Entry 5LA6 (X-ray diffraction, 2.10 A resolution); this record covers chains C and E of the 6 polymer chains in the assembly.

# Chain C
Protein: Tubulin alpha-1B chain
Source organism: Bos taurus
UniProt: P81947 (TBA1B_BOVIN); residue numbers follow UniProt; this construct covers 1-451
Chain sequence (451 residues; numbered 1 to 451; the number before each row is that of its first residue):
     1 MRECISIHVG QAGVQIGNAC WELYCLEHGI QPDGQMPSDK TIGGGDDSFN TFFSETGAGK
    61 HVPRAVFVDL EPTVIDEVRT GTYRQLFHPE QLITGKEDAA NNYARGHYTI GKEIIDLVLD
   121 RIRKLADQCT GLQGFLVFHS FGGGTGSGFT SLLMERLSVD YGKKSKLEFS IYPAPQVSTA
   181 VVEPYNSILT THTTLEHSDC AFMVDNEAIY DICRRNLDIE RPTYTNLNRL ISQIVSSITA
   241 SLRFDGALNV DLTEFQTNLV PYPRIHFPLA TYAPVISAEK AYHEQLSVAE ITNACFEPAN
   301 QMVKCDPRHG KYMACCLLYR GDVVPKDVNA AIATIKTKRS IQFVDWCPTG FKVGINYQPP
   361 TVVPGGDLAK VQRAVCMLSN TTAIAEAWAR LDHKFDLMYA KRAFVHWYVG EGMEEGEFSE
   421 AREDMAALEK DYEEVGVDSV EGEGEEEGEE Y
Disordered / not traced: 246-253, 441-451
Covalent attachments: pironetin (X3H) linked to Cys316
Ion coordination: Ca2+: Asp39, Thr41, Gly44, Glu55
Residues lining bound ligands:
  - GTP (guanosine-5'-triphosphate): Gly10, Gln11, Ala12, Gln15, Ile16, Asp69, Asp98, Ala99, Ala100, Asn101, Ser140, Gly142, Gly143, Gly144, Thr145, Gly146, Ile171, Pro173, Val177, Ser178, Thr179, Glu183, Asn206, Tyr224, Leu227, Asn228, Ile231
  - pironetin (X3H): Cys4, Gln133, Gly134, Phe135, Leu136, Leu167, Phe202, Ser237, Ile238, Ser241, Leu242, Phe255, Gln256, Leu317, Leu318, Gly354, Cys376, Leu378

# Chain E
Protein: Stathmin-4
Source organism: Rattus norvegicus
UniProt: P63043 (STMN4_RAT); residues 5-145 here correspond to UniProt positions 49-189 (UniProt number = residue number + 44)
Chain sequence (143 residues; row label = number of the first residue in the row):
     3 MADMEVIELN KCTSGQSFEV ILKPPSFDGV PEFNASLPRR RDPSLEEIQK KLEAAEERRK
    63 YQEAELLKHL AEKREHEREV IQKAIEENNN FIKMAKEKLA QKMESNKENR EAHLAAMLER
   123 LQEKDKHAEE VRKNKELKEE ASR
Disordered / not traced: 3-5, 29-43, 144-145
Construct notes: initiating methionine (3); expression tag (4)
Curated features (UniProtKB/Swiss-Prot):
  - modified residue: Ser46 (Phosphoserine)

# Interface between chain C and chain E
Residue-residue contacts - 28 pairs, chain C then chain E:
  His107(C) - Lys104(E)
  His107(C) - Met105(E)
  Tyr108(C) - Lys104(E)
  Tyr108(C) - Met105(E)  hydrophobic
  Tyr108(C) - Asn108(E)
  Thr109(C) - Arg112(E)
  Lys112(C) - Met105(E)
  Glu155(C) - Leu101(E)
  Glu155(C) - Lys104(E)  salt bridge
  Arg156(C) - Leu101(E)
  Ser158(C) - Phe93(E)
  Ser158(C) - Ile94(E)
  Val159(C) - Ile94(E)
  Val159(C) - Ala97(E)  hydrophobic
  Val159(C) - Lys98(E)
  Gly162(C) - Ile94(E)
  Lys163(C) - Asn90(E)
  Lys163(C) - Phe93(E)
  Glu196(C) - Lys100(E)  salt bridge
  Val409(C) - His115(E)  hydrogen bond (backbone-side chain)
  Gly410(C) - Arg112(E)
  Glu411(C) - Asn108(E)  hydrogen bond (backbone-side chain)
  Glu411(C) - Arg112(E)  salt bridge
  Gly412(C) - Asn108(E)  hydrogen bond (backbone-side chain)
  Gly412(C) - Asn111(E)  hydrogen bond (backbone-side chain)
  Gly412(C) - Arg112(E)
  Met413(C) - Asn108(E)
  Glu414(C) - Asn111(E)  hydrogen bond
Also at the interface, not in a pair above, chain C (21 interface residues in all): Leu152, Thr193, His197, Glu417
Also at the interface, not in a pair above, chain E (14 interface residues in all): Ser107

# Summary
21 residues of chain C face 14 of chain E across their interface, with 5 hydrogen bonds and 3 salt bridges.
Polar pairs include Glu155(C)-Lys104(E), Glu196(C)-Lys100(E) and Glu411(C)-Arg112(E). Chain C binds GTP.
Pironetin is covalently linked to Cys316(C).
Here chain C is Tubulin alpha-1B chain (Bos taurus) and chain E is Stathmin-4 (Rattus norvegicus). Entry 5LA6
(Tubulin-pironetin complex) was determined by X-ray diffraction.
